7MTT - chain A; structure by X-ray diffraction, 1.85 A resolution.

# Chain A
Name: Colibactin self-protection protein ClbS
From: Escherichia coli
Reference sequence: Q0P7K8 (Q0P7K8_ECOLX); residues 1-170 here = UniProt positions 1-170
Amino-acid sequence (178 residues; numbered 1 to 178; the number before each row is that of its first residue):
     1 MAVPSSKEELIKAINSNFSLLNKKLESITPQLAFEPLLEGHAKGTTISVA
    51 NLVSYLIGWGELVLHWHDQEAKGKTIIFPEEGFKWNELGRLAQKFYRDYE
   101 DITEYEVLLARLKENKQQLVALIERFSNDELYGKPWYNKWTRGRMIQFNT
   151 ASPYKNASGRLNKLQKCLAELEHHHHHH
Not modelled in the structure: 1, 171-178
Differences from the reference sequence: expression tag (171-178)
Residues lining bound ligands:
  - N-cyclohexyltaurine (NHE; 2-[N-cyclohexylamino]ethane sulfonic acid), molecule 1: Y55, W59, W85, L88, F148, N149, S152, P153, N156
  - N-cyclohexyltaurine (NHE), molecule 2: W85, N86, Y137, W140, M145, F148

# In short
Ligands of chain A: N-cyclohexyltaurine.
Chain A is Colibactin self-protection protein ClbS (Escherichia coli); the structure, Crystal structure of
colibactin self-resistance protein ClbS in complex with two molecules of CHES, was determined by X-ray
diffraction together with 7MTL from the same study.
